3AZH - chains B and J of the 10 polymer chains in the assembly; structure by X-ray diffraction, 3.49 A resolution.

Chain B:
Name: Histone H4
From: Homo sapiens
UniProt: P62805 (H4_HUMAN); residues 0-102 here correspond to UniProt positions 1-103 (UniProt number = residue number + 1)
Chain sequence (106 residues; row label = number of the first residue in the row; numbers below 1 keep their minus sign (Gly-3 is residue -3)):
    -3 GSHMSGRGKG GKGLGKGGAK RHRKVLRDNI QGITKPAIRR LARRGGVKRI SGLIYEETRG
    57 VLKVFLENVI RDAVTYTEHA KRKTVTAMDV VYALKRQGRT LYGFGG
Not modelled in the structure: -3 to 24
Sequence notes: expression tag (-3 to -1)
UniProt features mapped onto this chain:
  - DNA-binding region: Lys16 to Lys20
  - modified residue: Ser1 (N-acetylserine), Arg3 (Asymmetric dimethylarginine), Lys5 (N6-(2-hydroxyisobutyryl)lysine), Lys8 (N6-(2-hydroxyisobutyryl)lysine), Lys12 (N6-(2-hydroxyisobutyryl)lysine), Lys16 (N6-(2-hydroxyisobutyryl)lysine), Lys20 (N6,N6,N6-trimethyllysine), Lys31 (N6-(2-hydroxyisobutyryl)lysine), Lys44 (N6-(2-hydroxyisobutyryl)lysine), Ser47 (Phosphoserine), Tyr51 (Phosphotyrosine), Lys59 (N6-(2-hydroxyisobutyryl)lysine), Lys77 (N6-(2-hydroxyisobutyryl)lysine), Lys79 (N6-(2-hydroxyisobutyryl)lysine), Thr80 (Phosphothreonine), Tyr88 (Phosphotyrosine), Lys91 (N6-(2-hydroxyisobutyryl)lysine)
  - cross-link (Glycyl lysine isopeptide (Lys-Gly)): Lys12 (interchain with G-Cter in SUMO2), Lys20 (interchain with G-Cter in SUMO2), Lys31 (interchain with G-Cter in SUMO2), Lys59 (interchain with G-Cter in SUMO2), Lys79 (interchain with G-Cter in SUMO2), Lys91 (interchain with G-Cter in SUMO2)

Chain J:
Molecule: 146-nt DNA strand
Sequence (146 nucleotides; numbered 147 to 292; the number before each row is that of its first residue):
   147 ATCAATATCC ACCTGCAGAT TCTACCAAAA GTGTATTTGG AAACTGCTCC ATCAAAAGGC
   207 ATGTTCAGCT GAATTCAGCT GAACATGCCT TTTGATGGAG CAGTTTCCAA ATACACTTTT
   267 GGTAGAATCT GCAGGTGGAT ATTGAT
Not modelled in the structure: 147
Ion coordination: Mn2+ site 1 near DG217 (its only coordinating residue here); Mn2+ site 2 near DC247 (its only coordinating residue here); Mn2+ site 3 near DG267 (its only coordinating residue here); Mn2+ site 4 near DG280 (its only coordinating residue here)

Chain B / chain J interface:
Pairs across the interface - 14 pairs, chain B then chain J:
  Arg35(B) with DA228(J), salt bridge to the phosphate
  Lys44(B) with DA228(J), phosphate contact
  Arg45(B) with DT226(J), base contact; DG227(J), hydrogen bond to the sugar; DA228(J), phosphate contact
  Ile46(B) with DG227(J), sugar contact; DA228(J), hydrogen bond to the phosphate
  Ser47(B) with DG227(J), phosphate contact
  Gly48(B) with DG227(J), phosphate contact
  Arg78(B) with DA248(J), sugar contact
  Lys79(B) with DC247(J), salt bridge to the phosphate; DA248(J), hydrogen bond to the phosphate
  Thr80(B) with DC247(J), phosphate contact; DA248(J), hydrogen bond to the phosphate
Interface residues without a listed pair, chain B (10 interface residues in all): Arg39
Interface residues without a listed pair, chain J (6 interface residues in all): DA229

Summary:
10 residues of chain B and 6 residues of chain J are in contact, with 4 hydrogen bonds and 2 salt bridges.
Among the polar pairs are Arg45(B)-DG227(J), Ile46(B)-DA228(J) and Lys79(B)-DA248(J). From UniProt: a
DNA-binding region on chain B.
Here chain B is Histone H4 (Homo sapiens) and chain J is a 146-nt DNA strand. Entry 3AZH (Crystal Structure of
Human Nucleosome Core Particle Containing H3K122Q mutation) was determined by X-ray diffraction, deposited
together with 3AYW, 3AZE, 3AZF, 3AZG, 3AZJ, 3AZK and 3 further entries.
